PDB entry 1OJD | X-ray diffraction, 3.10 A resolution | chains A and B

# Chain A (and B)
Protein: Amine oxidase [flavin-containing] B
From: Homo sapiens
Notes: EC 1.4.3.4; chain B of this document is another copy of the same molecule, construct and numbering; everything in this record applies to it too
Reference sequence: P27338 (AOFB_HUMAN); residues 2-520 here correspond to UniProt positions 1-519 (UniProt number = residue number - 1)
Amino-acid sequence (520 residues; each row starts with the number of its first residue):
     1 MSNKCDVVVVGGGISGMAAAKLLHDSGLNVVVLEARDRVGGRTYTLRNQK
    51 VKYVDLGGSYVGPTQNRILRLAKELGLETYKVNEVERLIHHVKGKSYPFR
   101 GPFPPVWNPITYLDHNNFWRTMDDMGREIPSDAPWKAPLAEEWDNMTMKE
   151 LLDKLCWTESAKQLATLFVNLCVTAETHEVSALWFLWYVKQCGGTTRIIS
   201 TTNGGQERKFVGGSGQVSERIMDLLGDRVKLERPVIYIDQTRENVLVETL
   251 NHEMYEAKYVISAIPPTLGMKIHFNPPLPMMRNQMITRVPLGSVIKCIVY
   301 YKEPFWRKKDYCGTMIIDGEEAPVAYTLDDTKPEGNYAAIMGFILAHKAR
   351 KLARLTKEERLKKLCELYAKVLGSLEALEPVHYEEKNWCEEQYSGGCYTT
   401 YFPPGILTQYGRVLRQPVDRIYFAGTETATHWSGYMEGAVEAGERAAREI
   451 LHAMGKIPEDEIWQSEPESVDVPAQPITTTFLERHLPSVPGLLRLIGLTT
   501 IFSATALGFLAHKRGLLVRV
Disordered / not traced: 1-3, 501-520 (chain B: 1-3, 498-520)
Glycans and other covalent adducts: flavin-adenine dinucleotide (FAD) linked to Cys-397
Residues lining bound ligands: FAD (flavin-adenine dinucleotide): Val-10, Gly-11, Gly-12, Gly-13, Ile-14, Ser-15, Gly-16, Leu-33, Glu-34, Ala-35, Arg-36, Gly-40, Gly-41, Arg-42, Thr-43, Leu-56, Gly-57, Gly-58, Ser-59, Tyr-60, Arg-233, Pro-234, Val-235, Ala-263, Ile-264, Pro-265, Leu-268, Lys-271, Ile-272, Val-294, Lys-296, Phe-343, Trp-388, Tyr-393, Ser-394, Tyr-398, Gly-425, Thr-426, Gly-434, Tyr-435, Met-436, Glu-437, Ala-439
Reported in the primary citation:
  - conformationally variable residues (side-chain flip): Ile-199

# How chain A and chain B interact
Residue-residue contacts - 77 pairs, chain A then chain B:
  Asn-145(A) / His-178(B)  hydrogen bond
  Glu-150(A) / Glu-150(B)
  His-178(A) / Asn-145(B)  hydrogen bond
  His-178(A) / Pro-404(B)
  His-178(A) / Gly-405(B)
  Val-235(A) / His-273(B)
  Ile-236(A) / Ile-236(B)  hydrophobic
  Ile-236(A) / His-273(B)
  Tyr-237(A) / Leu-250(B)  hydrophobic
  Glu-248(A) / His-252(B)  salt bridge
  Leu-250(A) / Tyr-237(B)  hydrophobic
  His-252(A) / Glu-248(B)  salt bridge
  His-252(A) / His-252(B)
  Thr-267(A) / Met-270(B)
  Met-270(A) / Thr-267(B)
  Met-270(A) / Met-270(B)  hydrophobic
  Met-270(A) / Lys-271(B)  hydrogen bond (backbone-side chain)
  Lys-271(A) / Met-270(B)  hydrogen bond (side chain-backbone)
  Lys-271(A) / Ile-272(B)  hydrogen bond (side chain-backbone)
  Lys-271(A) / His-273(B)  hydrogen bond (backbone-side chain)
  Ile-272(A) / Lys-271(B)  hydrogen bond (backbone-side chain)
  His-273(A) / Ile-236(B)
  His-273(A) / Lys-271(B)  hydrogen bond (side chain-backbone)
  His-273(A) / Gln-392(B)
  His-273(A) / Tyr-393(B)  hydrogen bond
  Phe-274(A) / Gln-392(B)
  Met-280(A) / Ala-353(B)  hydrophobic
  Met-280(A) / Asn-387(B)
  Met-280(A) / Cys-389(B)  hydrophobic
  Met-280(A) / Glu-390(B)
  Asn-283(A) / Cys-389(B)  hydrogen bond (side chain-backbone)
  Asn-283(A) / Glu-390(B)
  Asn-283(A) / Glu-391(B)  hydrogen bond (side chain-backbone)
  Asn-283(A) / Gln-392(B)
  Gln-284(A) / Leu-291(B)
  Gln-284(A) / Gly-292(B)  hydrogen bond (side chain-backbone)
  Gln-284(A) / Ser-293(B)  hydrogen bond
  Gln-284(A) / Cys-389(B)  hydrogen bond
  Gln-284(A) / Gly-395(B)  hydrogen bond (side chain-backbone)
  Gln-284(A) / Gly-396(B)
  Thr-287(A) / Thr-287(B)
  Thr-287(A) / Pro-290(B)
  Arg-288(A) / Pro-290(B)
  Arg-288(A) / Leu-291(B)  hydrogen bond (side chain-backbone)
  Arg-288(A) / Ser-293(B)  hydrogen bond
  Arg-288(A) / Tyr-401(B)
  Pro-290(A) / Thr-287(B)
  Pro-290(A) / Arg-288(B)
  Leu-291(A) / Gln-284(B)
  Leu-291(A) / Arg-288(B)  hydrogen bond (backbone-side chain)
  Gly-292(A) / Gln-284(B)  hydrogen bond (backbone-side chain)
  Ser-293(A) / Gln-284(B)  hydrogen bond
  Ser-293(A) / Arg-288(B)  hydrogen bond
  Ser-293(A) / Tyr-410(B)
  His-347(A) / Gln-409(B)
  Arg-350(A) / Gln-409(B)  hydrogen bond
  Arg-350(A) / Tyr-410(B)  hydrogen bond
  Ala-353(A) / Met-280(B)  hydrophobic
  Asn-387(A) / Met-280(B)
  Cys-389(A) / Met-280(B)  hydrophobic
  Cys-389(A) / Asn-283(B)  hydrogen bond (backbone-side chain)
  Cys-389(A) / Gln-284(B)
  Glu-390(A) / Met-280(B)
  Glu-390(A) / Asn-283(B)
  Glu-391(A) / Asn-283(B)  hydrogen bond (backbone-side chain)
  Gln-392(A) / His-273(B)
  Gln-392(A) / Phe-274(B)
  Gln-392(A) / Asn-283(B)
  Tyr-393(A) / His-273(B)  hydrogen bond
  Gly-395(A) / Gln-284(B)  hydrogen bond (backbone-side chain)
  Gly-396(A) / Gln-284(B)
  Tyr-401(A) / Arg-288(B)
  Pro-404(A) / His-178(B)
  Gly-405(A) / His-178(B)
  Gln-409(A) / Arg-350(B)  hydrogen bond
  Tyr-410(A) / Ser-293(B)
  Tyr-410(A) / Arg-350(B)  hydrogen bond
Interface residues without a listed pair, chain A (48 interface residues in all): Thr-147, Glu-179, Pro-234, Leu-268, Met-281, Ala-349, Pro-403, Ile-406
Interface residues without a listed pair, chain B (49 interface residues in all): Thr-147, Glu-179, Pro-234, Val-235, Leu-268, Pro-277, Met-281, His-347, Ala-349, Pro-403, Ile-406

# Overview
The interface between chain A and chain B involves 48 residues on one side and 49 on the other; the contacts
include 29 hydrogen bonds and 2 salt bridges. Among the polar pairs are Glu-248(A)/His-252(B),
Asn-145(A)/His-178(B) and Met-270(A)/Lys-271(B). Flavin-adenine dinucleotide is covalently linked to
Cys-397(A). The paper reports conformational variability at Ile-199(A).
Chain A and chain B are both Amine oxidase [flavin-containing] B (Homo sapiens); the structure, HUMAN
MONOAMINE OXIDASE B IN COMPLEX WITH Lauryldimethylamine-N-oxide (LDAO), was determined by X-ray diffraction,
deposited together with 1OJ9, 1OJA and 1OJC.
